PDB entry 9LH0 | X-ray diffraction, 0.91 A resolution | chains A and B

# Chain A
Name: Chitin Binding Protein
From: Iberis umbellata
Chain sequence (35 residues; each row starts with the number of its first residue):
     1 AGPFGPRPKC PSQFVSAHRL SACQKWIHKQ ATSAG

# Chain B
Name: Chitin Binding Protein
From: Iberis umbellata
Chain sequence (74 residues; numbered 56 to 129; the number before each row is that of its first residue):
    56 PEQRPPLLRL CCTQLHQQNP QCTCSTLRRA AMAVRTRQGI SASSQVQRLF ETARHLPKTC
   116 NFAGVGVCPF QAVP
Cystine bridges: C67-C115, C79-C123

# Chain A / chain B interface
Disulfides between the chains: C10(A)-C77(B), C23(A)-C66(B)
Residue-residue contacts (55):
  P8(A) with N74(B); Q76(B)
  C10(A) with C77(B), disulfide; T81(B)
  P11(A) with R84(B)
  Q13(A) with Q73(B); N74(B), hydrogen bond; C77(B)
  F14(A) with Q73(B); T81(B); R84(B)
  S16(A) with Q72(B)
  A17(A) with Q69(B); Q72(B)
  H18(A) with Q69(B)
  R19(A) with R84(B)
  L20(A) with Q69(B); L70(B), hydrophobic; Q73(B); T81(B); L82(B), hydrophobic
  S21(A) with Q69(B), hydrogen bond
  A22(A) with L62(B); L65(B), hydrophobic; C66(B); Q69(B), hydrogen bond (backbone-side chain)
  C23(A) with C66(B), disulfide; Q69(B); L70(B), hydrophobic
  Q24(A) with A85(B); A88(B); V89(B); R92(B), hydrogen bond
  K25(A) with L62(B)
  W26(A) with P60(B), hydrophobic; L62(B); L63(B); T107(B); L111(B)
  I27(A) with A86(B), hydrophobic; V89(B), hydrophobic; L104(B), hydrophobic; T107(B); A108(B), hydrophobic; L111(B), hydrophobic
  H28(A) with V89(B); Q93(B)
  Q30(A) with R103(B), hydrogen bond; T107(B)
  A31(A) with Q100(B); L104(B), hydrophobic
  T32(A) with Q100(B)
  A34(A) with S99(B); Q100(B); R103(B)
Interface residues without a listed pair, chain A (23 interface residues in all): S33
Interface residues without a listed pair, chain B (29 interface residues in all): I95

# Overview
23 residues of chain A and 29 residues of chain B are in contact; the contacts include 2 disulfide bonds and 5
hydrogen bonds. Among the polar pairs are Q13(A)-N74(B), S21(A)-Q69(B) and A22(A)-Q69(B).
Chain A is Chitin Binding Protein and chain B is Chitin Binding Protein, both from Iberis umbellata; the
structure, High-resolution crystal structure of an isoform of Chitin Binding Protein from Iberis umbellata L,
was determined by X-ray diffraction.
